PDB entry 7OM7 | X-ray diffraction, 2.40 A resolution | chains A and F of the 6 polymer chains in the assembly

[Chain A]
Molecule: RNA-dependent RNA polymerase
From: Thosea asigna virus
UniProt: Q6A562 (Q6A562_9VIRU); residues 11-671 here = UniProt positions 11-671
Sequence (684 residues; each row starts with the number of its first residue; numbers below 1 keep their minus sign (Met-12 is residue -12)):
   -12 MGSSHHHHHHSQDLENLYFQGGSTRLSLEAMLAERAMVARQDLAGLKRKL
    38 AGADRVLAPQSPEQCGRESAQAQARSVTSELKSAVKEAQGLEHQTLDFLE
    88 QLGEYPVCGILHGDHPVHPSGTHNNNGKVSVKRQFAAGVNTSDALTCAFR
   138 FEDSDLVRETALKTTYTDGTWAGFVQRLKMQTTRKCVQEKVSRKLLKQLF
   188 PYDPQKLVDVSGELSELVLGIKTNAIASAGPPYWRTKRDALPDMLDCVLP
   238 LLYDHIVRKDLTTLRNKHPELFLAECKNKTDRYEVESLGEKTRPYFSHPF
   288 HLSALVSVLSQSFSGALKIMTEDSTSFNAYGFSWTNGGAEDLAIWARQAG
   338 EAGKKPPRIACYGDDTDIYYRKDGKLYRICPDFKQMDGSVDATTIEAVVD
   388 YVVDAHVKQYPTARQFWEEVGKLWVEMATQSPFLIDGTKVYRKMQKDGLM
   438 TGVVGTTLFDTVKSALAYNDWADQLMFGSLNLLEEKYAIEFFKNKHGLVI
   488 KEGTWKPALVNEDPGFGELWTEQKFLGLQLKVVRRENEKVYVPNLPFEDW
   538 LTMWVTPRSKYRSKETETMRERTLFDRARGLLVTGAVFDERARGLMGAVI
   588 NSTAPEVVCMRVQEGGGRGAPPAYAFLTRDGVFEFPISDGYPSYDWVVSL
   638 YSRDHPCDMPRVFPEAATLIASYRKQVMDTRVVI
Unresolved in the structure: -12 to 10, 125-128, 547-552, 601-623
Sequence notes: initiating methionine (-12); expression tag (-11 to 10)
Bound ions: Mn2+ near Asp351 (its only coordinating residue here)
Residues lining bound ligands: 2KH (5'-O-[(S)-hydroxy{[(S)-hydroxy(phosphonooxy)phosphoryl]amino}phosphoryl]uridine): Arg164, Gln168, Lys266, Arg280, Asp351, Phe370, Lys371, Gln372, Met373, Asp374, Thr438, Thr443, Asp447, Lys488
What the authors report for this chain:
  - binding site for 2KH: Arg280, Asp374, Thr438, Asp447, Lys488
  - contacts within the chain: Asp374-Thr438
  - specificity-determining residues: Thr438, Asp447
  - Mn2+ coordination: Asp351
  - conformationally variable residues (side-chain flip): Asp374

[Chain F]
Molecule: 8-nt RNA strand
From: synthetic construct
Sequence (8 nucleotides; numbered 1 to 8; the number before each row is that of its first residue):
     1 CAAAAUUU

[How chain A and chain F interact]
Residue-residue contacts (42; chain A residue first):
  Tyr153(A) - C1(F)  hydrogen bond to the base
  Thr210(A) - A3(F)  hydrogen bond to the phosphate
  Asn211(A) - C1(F)  hydrogen bond to the phosphate
  Asn211(A) - A3(F)  phosphate contact
  Ile213(A) - C1(F)  sugar contact
  Ala214(A) - A2(F)  phosphate contact
  Ala214(A) - A3(F)  phosphate contact
  Ser215(A) - A2(F)  hydrogen bond to the phosphate
  Lys224(A) - A2(F)  phosphate contact
  Lys224(A) - A3(F)  salt bridge to the phosphate
  Lys264(A) - A2(F)  salt bridge to the phosphate
  Lys266(A) - A2(F)  base contact
  Tyr282(A) - C1(F)  phosphate contact
  Tyr282(A) - A2(F)  stacking on the base
  Phe283(A) - A2(F)  sugar contact
  Ser284(A) - A2(F)  sugar contact
  Ser294(A) - A4(F)  hydrogen bond to the phosphate
  Gln298(A) - A4(F)  hydrogen bond to the phosphate
  Tyr317(A) - A4(F)  hydrogen bond to the sugar
  Tyr317(A) - A5(F)  sugar contact
  Gly318(A) - A5(F)  hydrogen bond to the sugar
  Gly318(A) - U6(F)  sugar contact
  Phe319(A) - U6(F)  sugar contact
  Ser320(A) - U6(F)  hydrogen bond to the sugar
  Ser320(A) - U7(F)  phosphate contact
  Thr322(A) - U7(F)  phosphate contact
  Tyr349(A) - A4(F)  base contact
  Tyr349(A) - A5(F)  sugar contact
  Thr438(A) - A2(F)  base contact
  Gly439(A) - A2(F)  hydrogen bond to the sugar
  Gly439(A) - A3(F)  sugar contact
  Val440(A) - A3(F)  hydrogen bond to the sugar
  Val441(A) - A3(F)  sugar contact
  Gly442(A) - A3(F)  hydrogen bond to the sugar
  Thr443(A) - A3(F)  sugar contact
  Thr444(A) - A3(F)  base contact
  Arg545(A) - C1(F)  hydrogen bond to the base
  Val570(A) - U7(F)  sugar contact
  Trp633(A) - U8(F)  sugar contact
  Leu637(A) - U7(F)  phosphate contact
  Leu637(A) - U8(F)  phosphate contact
  Met646(A) - U8(F)  phosphate contact
Other interface residues (no listed pair), chain A (35 interface residues in all): Lys209, Ser301, Trp321

[Overview]
Chain A and chain F form an interface of 35 and 8 residues respectively; the contacts include 13 hydrogen
bonds, 2 salt bridges and 1 aromatic stacking contact. Polar contacts include Tyr153(A)-C1(F), Arg545(A)-C1(F)
and Tyr317(A)-A4(F). The paper reports a binding site for 2KH at Arg280(A), Asp374(A) and Thr438(A) among
others; Mn2+ coordination by Asp351(A).
Here chain A is RNA-dependent RNA polymerase (Thosea asigna virus) and chain F is an 8-nt RNA strand
(synthetic construct). Entry 7OM7 (Thosea asigna virus RdRP domain in complex with RNA and nucleotide UMPNPP)
was determined by X-ray diffraction (same publication as 7OM2, 7OM6, 7OM9 and 7OMA).
